Entry 6XYW (electron microscopy, 3.86 A resolution); this record covers chains Ad and 1 of the 89 polymer chains in the assembly.

[Chain Ad]
Molecule: 50S ribosomal protein L4
Organism: Arabidopsis thaliana
UniProt: Q8VY61 (Q8VY61_ARATH); residues 1-300 here = UniProt positions 1-300
Sequence (300 residues; each row starts with the number of its first residue):
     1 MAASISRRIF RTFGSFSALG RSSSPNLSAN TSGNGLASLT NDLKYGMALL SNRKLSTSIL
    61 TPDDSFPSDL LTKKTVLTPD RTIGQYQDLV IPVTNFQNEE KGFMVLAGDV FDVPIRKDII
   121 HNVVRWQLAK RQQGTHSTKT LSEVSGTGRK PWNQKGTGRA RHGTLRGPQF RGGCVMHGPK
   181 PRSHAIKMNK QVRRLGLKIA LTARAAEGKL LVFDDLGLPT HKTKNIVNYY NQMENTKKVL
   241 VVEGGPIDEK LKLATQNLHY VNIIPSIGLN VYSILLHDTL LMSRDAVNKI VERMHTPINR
Unresolved in the structure: 1-88, 298-300

[Chain 1]
Molecule: 2842-nt RNA strand
Organism: Arabidopsis thaliana
Sequence (2842 nucleotides; numbered 16 to 3161; 304 numbers in that range are skipped by the numbering (no residue carries them; nothing is unmodelled there); the number before each row is that of its first residue):
    16 GAAUGCAUUG GAUGGAUGCC CGGGCAUUGA GAAGGAAGGA CGCUUUCAGA GGCGAAAGGC
    76 CAUGGGGAGA UACCGUCUGU GAUCCAUGGA UCUCCGAUCG GGAAACCGUA UCCAAGCUCC
   136 GUGGCUAGUC UGCGCUCUUU GGACUUUGAA AACUUAGCGA ACUGAAACAU CUAAGUAGCU
   196 AAAGGAAGGG AAAUCAACCG AGACCCCGUU AGUAGCGGCG AGCGAGAGCG GAUUUGGGAU
   256 UUUAAGAAAA AGAAAGACGA AG
   295 CACUUCUUUU UCGCCAGGUU U
   420 ACUGUAAUUG UGAAAAGGUU GGAAGAUCUG GCCAAAGAAG GUGAUAGCCC CGUAGAUUCG
   480 UUCCUAUGGU UCGAUCCUUC CCAGUAAAAC GCGGCGUGUU CGAAUUCUGA UCGCUUUUAC
   540 GCGAGAAAGG GGGACCACCC UCUAAGCCUA AGUAUUCCUC AAUGACCGAU AGCGUACAAG
   600 UACCGUGAGG GAAAGGUGAA AAGAACCCUA UGACGGGAGU GCAAUAGAGA ACCUGAGAUC
   660 CGAUGCGAAC AAUCAGUCGA AGGAGUAGUC AAGCGCACUC ACUCUAACGG CGUACCUUUU
   720 GCAUGAUGGG UCAGCGAGGA AAUGGGAAGA GCGGCUUAAG CCAUUAGGUG UAGGCGCUUU
   780 CCAAAGGUGG AAUCUUCUAG UUCUUCCUAU UUGACCCGAA ACCGAUCGAU CUAGCCAUGA
   840 GCAGGUUGAA GAGAGCUCUA ACAGGCCUUG GAGGACCGAA CCCACGUAUG UGGCAAAAUA
   900 CGGGGAUGAC UUGUGGCUAG GGGUGAAAGG CCAACCAAGA UCGGAUAUAG CUGGUUUUCC
   960 GCGAAAUCUA UUUCAGUAGA GCGUAUGAUG UCGAUGGCCC GAGGUAGAGC ACUCAAUGGG
  1020 CUAGGGUGG
  1040 CUUACCAACC CCAGGGAAAC UCCGAAUACA GGCCGUUCUC GUUUGUACAG ACAGACUUUU
  1100 GGGGUGCUAA GAUCCAAAGU CGAGAGGGAA ACAGCCCAGA UCGUACGCUA AGGUCCCUAA
  1160 GCAAUCACUU AGUGGAAAAG GAAGUGAUCG AGCGAUGACA ACCAGGAGGU GGGCUUGGAA
  1220 GCAGCCAUCC UUUGAAGAAA GCGUAAUAGC UCACUGGUCU AGCUCCAUGG CACCGAAAAU
  1280 GUAUCAGGGC UCAAGUGAUU CACCGAAGCG ACGAGACCUU GAAAGCUGCU UUUUCAAGUG
  1340 UCAGUAGCGG AACGUUCUGU CAAUCGGGGA AGGUUUUUGG UGACAAGACC UGGAGAUAUC
  1400 AGAAGUGAGA AUGCUGACAU GAGUAACGAU AAAUCCUGUG AAAAACACGA UCGCCUGCCA
  1460 GUGGAAGGCU UUCUGCGUUC AGUCAAUCUA CGCAGAGUGA AUCGGUCCCU AAGGAACCCC
  1520 CGAAAGGGCU GCCGUCCGAU GGGUACACGA AAGUGACGAA GUUGCUUUGA CUACAAAACC
  1580 AUGCCUCUCU CUUGGAGCGA AUUGGAUGAU CGGGCCGAGG GCAGCGUAGC GCCUCUUCCC
  1640 CUCACUCUCC UUUCUCCAAU AUGAACCUUG AGUCAUCAAA G
  1835 GCGAGUCUGU UUAUAGUCGC GACUCUUGUC AUAGUCAAGA AGGUUGAAAC UUCCAGGAAA
  1895 AAACUUCGAA UUGGGAGGGC GAUCCUCCCG GUGAACUGAC CGUACCCCAA ACCGACACAG
  1955 GUGAACAAGU AGAGUAUACU AGGGCGCUUG AGAGAACCAU GUCGAAGGAA CUCGGCAAAA
  2015 UGACCCCGUA ACUUCGGGAG AAGGGGUGCU CUCCUAUCUU UUGAUUAGGA AAGCGGCACA
  2075 UACCAGGGGG UAGCGACUGU UUAUUAAAAA CACAGGACUC UGCUAAGUGG UAACACGAUG
  2135 UAUAGAGUCU GACACCUGCC CGGUGCUGGA AAGUCAAAAG GAGAAGUGUU AUAAGCUUUG
  2195 AAUGGAAGCC CCGGUAAACG GCGGCAGUAA CUCUAACUGU CCUAAGGUAG CGAAAUUCCU
  2255 UGUCGCAUAA GUAGCGACCU GCACGAAUGG UGUAACGACU GCCCCGCUGU CUCCGACAUG
  2315 GACCCGGUGA AAUUGAAUUC UCCGUGAAGA UGCGGAGUAC CAACGGCUAG ACGGUAAGAC
  2375 CCCGUGCACC UUCACUAUAG CUUCGCAGUG ACAACCUUGA UCGAAUGUGU AGGAUAGGUG
  2435 GGAGGUCGUG ACAUAGAAGG ACCAAUCCUG AAAGACCACU CUUUCGUCUA AGGGUGCCUA
  2495 ACCGCCGC
  2521 GGCGGGACAC UGCGAGGUGG GUAGUUUAUC UGGGGCGGAU GCCUCCUAAA GAGUAACGGA
  2581 GGUGUGCGAA GGUAGGCUCA AGCUAAGAUU CUGCUCGUGA GCGUAAUGGU AUAAGCCUGC
  2641 CUGACUGUGA GACCGACUGG UCGAACAGAG ACGAAAGUCG GCCAUAGUGA UCCGGGAGUC
  2701 CCGUGUGGAA GGGCUCUCGC UCAACGGAUC AAAGGUACGC CGGGGAUAAC AGGCUGAUGA
  2761 CUCCCAAGAG CUCUUAUCGA CGGAGUCGUU UGGCACCUCG AUGUCGACUC AUCACAUCCU
  2821 GGGGUUGAAG AAGGUCCCAA GGGUUCGGUU GUUCGCCGAU UCAAGUGGUA CGUGAGUUGG
  2881 GUUUAGAACG UCGUGAGACA GUUCGGUUCC UAUCUACCGU UGGUGUUAAA GGGAGAACUG
  2941 CGAGGAGCCA ACCCUAGUAC GAGAGGACUG GGUUGGGCCA ACCUAUGGUG UACCGGUUGU
  3001 UAUGCCAAUA GCAGCGCCGG GCAGCUAAGU UGGUAUGGAA GAACUGCUGC UUAGCGGGAA
  3061 AUCCUUCUCU AUACAAGUUC UCGGAACAGG UUUUAGAACA GAACUUCGAU AGGCGGGAGG
  3121 UGGAAGCACC GCGAGGUGUG AAGCCAUCUC GUACUAAACG A

[Interface between chain Ad and chain 1]
Pairs across the interface (122; chain Ad residue first):
  His121(Ad) with A1400(1), phosphate contact; G1401(1), salt bridge to the phosphate
  Arg125(Ad) with G1401(1), sugar contact; A1402(1), salt bridge to the phosphate
  Gln127(Ad) with A765(1), hydrogen bond to the phosphate; G766(1), hydrogen bond to the phosphate
  Lys130(Ad) with G766(1), salt bridge to the phosphate
  Gln132(Ad) with A584(1), hydrogen bond to the base; C585(1), phosphate contact
  Gln133(Ad) with U42(1), sugar contact; U582(1), sugar contact; G583(1), sugar contact; A584(1), hydrogen bond to the phosphate
  Gly134(Ad) with A584(1), hydrogen bond to the phosphate
  Thr135(Ad) with A41(1), hydrogen bond to the base; U42(1), sugar contact; G583(1), hydrogen bond to the base
  Ser137(Ad) with C40(1), sugar contact; A41(1), sugar contact
  Thr138(Ad) with G1404(1), base contact
  Lys139(Ad) with C592(1), salt bridge to the phosphate
  Thr140(Ad) with U945(1), base contact
  Leu141(Ad) with U945(1), sugar contact
  Ser142(Ad) with U945(1), hydrogen bond to the phosphate
  Val144(Ad) with G593(1), phosphate contact
  Ser145(Ad) with G593(1), phosphate contact; G599(1), base contact; G610(1), phosphate contact
  Gly146(Ad) with G610(1), phosphate contact
  Thr147(Ad) with G609(1), phosphate contact; G610(1), hydrogen bond to the phosphate; C941(1), hydrogen bond to the phosphate; G942(1), hydrogen bond to the phosphate
  Gly148(Ad) with G942(1), phosphate contact
  Arg149(Ad) with U940(1), phosphate contact; C941(1), phosphate contact
  Lys150(Ad) with A818(1), sugar contact
  Asn153(Ad) with C1413(1), phosphate contact
  Gly156(Ad) with A2371(1), phosphate contact
  Thr157(Ad) with U1411(1), base contact; A2370(1), hydrogen bond to the phosphate; A2371(1), phosphate contact
  Arg159(Ad) with U1411(1), base contact; G1412(1), salt bridge to the phosphate
  Ala160(Ad) with U1411(1), base contact; G1412(1), phosphate contact
  Arg161(Ad) with G817(1), sugar contact; U951(1), hydrogen bond to the base; U1411(1), salt bridge to the phosphate; A2371(1), hydrogen bond to the base; G2743(1), salt bridge to the phosphate
  His162(Ad) with G817(1), phosphate contact; G1412(1), hydrogen bond to the sugar; C1413(1), salt bridge to the phosphate
  Gly163(Ad) with G817(1), hydrogen bond to the phosphate
  Arg166(Ad) with G610(1), phosphate contact; A611(1), salt bridge to the phosphate
  Pro168(Ad) with C815(1), sugar contact
  Gln169(Ad) with C734(1), base contact; A1410(1), base contact; G1412(1), hydrogen bond to the base; C1413(1), base contact
  Phe170(Ad) with C1413(1), sugar contact
  Arg171(Ad) with U589(1), hydrogen bond to the sugar; A590(1), phosphate contact; A611(1), phosphate contact; A612(1), salt bridge to the phosphate; A613(1), salt bridge to the phosphate; C1413(1), sugar contact; U1414(1), sugar contact
  Val175(Ad) with G591(1), phosphate contact
  Met176(Ad) with A736(1), sugar contact; C815(1), sugar contact
  His177(Ad) with A736(1), hydrogen bond to the phosphate; G737(1), hydrogen bond to the phosphate; G738(1), base contact; C814(1), hydrogen bond to the sugar; G1404(1), sugar contact
  Gly178(Ad) with G1404(1), sugar contact
  Pro179(Ad) with G1404(1), base contact
  Arg182(Ad) with A739(1), hydrogen bond to the phosphate; A740(1), salt bridge to the phosphate; A1403(1), salt bridge to the phosphate
  His184(Ad) with A1402(1), hydrogen bond to the phosphate
  Ile186(Ad) with U803(1), phosphate contact
  Lys187(Ad) with C802(1), hydrogen bond to the sugar; U803(1), phosphate contact
  Met188(Ad) with C802(1), sugar contact
  Asn189(Ad) with U755(1), phosphate contact; U756(1), phosphate contact; U801(1), hydrogen bond to the sugar
  Lys190(Ad) with U756(1), hydrogen bond to the phosphate; G769(1), hydrogen bond to the base
  Gln191(Ad) with U755(1), phosphate contact
  Arg193(Ad) with G766(1), phosphate contact; G767(1), phosphate contact
  His221(Ad) with A454(1), phosphate contact
  Lys222(Ad) with A453(1), salt bridge to the phosphate; A454(1), phosphate contact
  Thr223(Ad) with A453(1), base contact; A454(1), hydrogen bond to the phosphate
  Lys224(Ad) with A453(1), phosphate contact
  Lys238(Ad) with A1361(1), salt bridge to the phosphate
  Leu253(Ad) with A454(1), sugar contact
  Gln256(Ad) with A454(1), phosphate contact; A455(1), hydrogen bond to the phosphate; A473(1), sugar contact; U764(1), base contact
  Asn257(Ad) with A453(1), hydrogen bond to the sugar; A455(1), hydrogen bond to the phosphate; G456(1), hydrogen bond to the sugar
  Leu258(Ad) with A453(1), base contact
  His259(Ad) with A1361(1), stacking on the base
  Asn262(Ad) with U764(1), hydrogen bond to the base
  Ile264(Ad) with U764(1), sugar contact
  Ile267(Ad) with G766(1), hydrogen bond to the sugar
  Gly268(Ad) with A765(1), base contact
  Leu269(Ad) with G766(1), sugar contact
  Asn270(Ad) with A765(1), hydrogen bond to the sugar; G766(1), phosphate contact
  Tyr272(Ad) with G1358(1), hydrogen bond to the sugar
  Arg293(Ad) with G767(1), salt bridge to the phosphate
Interface residues without a listed pair, chain Ad (78 interface residues in all): Ile119, Trp126, Leu128, Arg131, Thr164, Pro181, Val192, Arg194, Leu195, Val227, Thr255, Tyr260
Interface residues without a listed pair, chain 1 (72 interface residues in all): C452, G735, A749, G750, A757, U768, U804, C816, A819

[In short]
Chain Ad and chain 1 form an interface of 78 and 72 residues respectively; the contacts include 36 hydrogen
bonds, 16 salt bridges and 1 aromatic stacking contact. Polar pairs include Gln132(Ad)-A584(1),
Thr135(Ad)-A41(1) and Thr135(Ad)-G583(1).
Chain Ad is 50S ribosomal protein L4 and chain 1 is a 2842-nt RNA strand, both from Arabidopsis thaliana; the
structure, Structure of the plant mitochondrial ribosome, was determined by electron microscopy.
